PDB entry 2AN4 | X-ray diffraction, 2.20 A resolution | chain A

== Chain A ==
Molecule: Phenylethanolamine N-methyltransferase
Source organism: Homo sapiens
Notes: EC 2.1.1.28
UniProt: P11086 (PNMT_HUMAN); residue numbers follow UniProt; this construct covers 1-282
Sequence (289 residues; each row starts with the number of its first residue):
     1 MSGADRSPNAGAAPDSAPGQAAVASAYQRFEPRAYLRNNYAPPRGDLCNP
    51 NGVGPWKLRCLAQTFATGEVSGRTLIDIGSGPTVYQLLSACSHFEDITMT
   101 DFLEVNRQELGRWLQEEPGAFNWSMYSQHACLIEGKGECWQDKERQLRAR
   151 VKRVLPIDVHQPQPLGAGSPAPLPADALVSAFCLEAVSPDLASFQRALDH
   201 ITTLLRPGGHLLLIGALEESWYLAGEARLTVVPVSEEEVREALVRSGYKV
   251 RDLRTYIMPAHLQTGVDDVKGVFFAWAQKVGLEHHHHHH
Disordered / not traced: 1-23, 282-289
Differences from the reference sequence: expression tag (283-289)
Small-molecule neighbours:
  - 4-(2R-amino-1-hydroxyethyl)phenol (OTR): Tyr35, Asn39, Tyr40, Arg44, Val53, Lys57, Phe182, Ala186, Glu219, Tyr222, Met258, Asp267, Val269
  - S-adenosylhomocysteine (SAH): Tyr27, Phe30, Tyr35, Tyr40, Gly79, Ser80, Gly81, Pro82, Thr83, Tyr85, Gln86, Asp101, Phe102, Leu103, Asn106, Ile157, Asp158, Val159, His160, Ala181, Phe182, Cys183, Val187, Tyr222
Swiss-Prot annotation at these positions:
  - binding site (S-adenosyl-L-methionine): Tyr35, Tyr40, Gly79, Ser80, Tyr85, Asp101, Asn106, Asp158, Val159, Ala181
  - binding site (octopamine): Glu219, Asp267
  - modified residue: Ser7 (Phosphoserine)

== Overview ==
Bound to chain A: S-adenosylhomocysteine and 4-(2R-amino-1-hydroxyethyl)phenol. UniProt lists 10
S-adenosyl-L-methionine-binding residues and octopamine-binding residues Glu219 and Asp267.
Chain A is Phenylethanolamine N-methyltransferase (Homo sapiens); the structure, Structure of PNMT complexed
with S-adenosyl-L-homocysteine and the acceptor substrate octopamine, was determined by X-ray diffraction
(same publication as 2AN3 and 2AN5).
